3LWV - chains B and C of the 5 polymer chains in the assembly; structure by X-ray diffraction, 2.50 A resolution.

[Chain B]
Molecule: Ribosome biogenesis protein Nop10
Source organism: Pyrococcus furiosus
UniProtKB: Q8U1R4 (NOP10_PYRFU); numbering as in UniProt (aligned over 1-60)
Amino-acid sequence (60 residues; numbered 1 to 60; the number before each row is that of its first residue):
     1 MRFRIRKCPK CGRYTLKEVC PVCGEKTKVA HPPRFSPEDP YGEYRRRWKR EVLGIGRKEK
Unresolved in the structure: 1-2, 56-60
Residues lining bound ligands: Zn2+ (ZN): C11, V22, C23

[Chain C]
Molecule: Large ribosomal subunit protein eL8
Source organism: Pyrococcus furiosus
UniProtKB: Q8U160 (RL7A_PYRFU); residues 2-124 here correspond to UniProt positions 1-123 (UniProt number = residue number - 1)
Amino-acid sequence (123 residues; row label = number of the first residue in the row):
     2 MAKPSYVKFE VPKELAEKAL QAVEIARDTG KIRKGTNETT KAVERGQAKL VIIAEDVDPE
    62 EIVAHLPPLC EEKEIPYIYV PSKKELGAAA GIEVAAASVA IIEPGKARDL VEEIAMKVKE
   122 LMK
Unresolved in the structure: 2-3, 124

[Chain B / chain C interface]
Contacting residue pairs (21):
  K28(B) - D59(C)
  V29(B) - D59(C)  hydrogen bond (backbone-side chain)
  P33(B) - P60(C)  hydrophobic
  P33(B) - E62(C)
  Y41(B) - T41(C)
  Y41(B) - K42(C)  hydrogen bond
  Y41(B) - E45(C)
  Y41(B) - H66(C)
  E43(B) - E73(C)
  Y44(B) - H66(C)
  Y44(B) - P69(C)
  Y44(B) - L70(C)  hydrophobic
  Y44(B) - E73(C)  hydrogen bond
  R45(B) - E62(C)
  R47(B) - E73(C)  salt bridge
  W48(B) - S6(C)  hydrogen bond
  W48(B) - Y7(C)
  W48(B) - E61(C)
  W48(B) - A65(C)  hydrophobic
  E51(B) - K9(C)
  V52(B) - S6(C)
Other interface residues (no listed pair), chain B (13 interface residues in all): R6, K49

[Overview]
The interface between chain B and chain C involves 13 residues on one side and 15 on the other; the contacts
include 4 hydrogen bonds and 1 salt bridge. Polar pairs include R47(B)-E73(C), V29(B)-D59(C) and
Y41(B)-K42(C). Chain B binds Zn2+.
Chain B is Ribosome biogenesis protein Nop10 and chain C is Large ribosomal subunit protein eL8, both from
Pyrococcus furiosus; the structure, Structure of H/ACA RNP bound to a substrate RNA containing
2'-deoxyuridine, was determined by X-ray diffraction, deposited together with 3LWQ and 3LWR.
